Entry 6HW6 (X-ray diffraction, 2.70 A resolution); this record covers chains J and X of the 28 polymer chains in the assembly.

# Chain J (and X)
Protein: Proteasome subunit beta type-4
From: Saccharomyces cerevisiae (strain ATCC 204508 / S288c)
Notes: EC 3.4.25.1; chain X of this document is another copy of the same molecule, construct and numbering; everything in this record applies to it too
UniProt: P22141 (PSB4_YEAST); residue numbers follow UniProt; this construct covers 1-198
Sequence (198 residues; numbered 1 to 198; the number before each row is that of its first residue):
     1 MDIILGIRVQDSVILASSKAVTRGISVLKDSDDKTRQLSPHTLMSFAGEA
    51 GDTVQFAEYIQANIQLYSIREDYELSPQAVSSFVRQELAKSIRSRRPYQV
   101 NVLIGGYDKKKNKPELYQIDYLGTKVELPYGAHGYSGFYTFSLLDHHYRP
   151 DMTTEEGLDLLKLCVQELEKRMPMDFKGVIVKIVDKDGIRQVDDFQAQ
Not modelled in the structure: 196-198
UniProt features mapped onto this chain:
  - modified residue: Met1 (N-acetylmethionine), Ser76 (Phosphoserine)

# Interface between chain J and chain X
Contacting residue pairs (42):
  Thr22(J) with Pro173(X)
  Gly24(J) with Pro173(X)
  Ile25(J) with Tyr135(X), hydrophobic; Phe138(X), hydrophobic; Tyr139(X), hydrogen bond (backbone-side chain); Arg171(X); Pro173(X)
  Ser26(J) with Tyr139(X), hydrogen bond; Arg171(X)
  Val27(J) with Lys170(X); Arg171(X), hydrogen bond (backbone-side chain); Met172(X)
  Leu28(J) with Arg171(X)
  Asp30(J) with Lys170(X), salt bridge
  Tyr135(J) with Ile25(X), hydrophobic
  Phe138(J) with Ile25(X), hydrophobic
  Tyr139(J) with Ile25(X), hydrogen bond (side chain-backbone); Ser26(X), hydrogen bond
  Glu169(J) with Asp175(X); Lys177(X), hydrogen bond (backbone-side chain)
  Lys170(J) with Val27(X); Asp30(X), salt bridge; Lys177(X), hydrogen bond (backbone-side chain)
  Arg171(J) with Ile25(X); Ser26(X); Val27(X), hydrogen bond (side chain-backbone); Leu28(X)
  Met172(J) with Val27(X)
  Pro173(J) with Thr22(X); Gly24(X); Ile25(X); Met174(X); Asp175(X), hydrogen bond (backbone-backbone)
  Met174(J) with Pro173(X); Met174(X), hydrophobic; Asp175(X)
  Asp175(J) with Glu169(X); Pro173(X), hydrogen bond (backbone-backbone); Met174(X); Asp175(X)
  Lys177(J) with Glu169(X), hydrogen bond (side chain-backbone); Lys170(X), hydrogen bond (side chain-backbone)

# Summary
Chain J and chain X each contribute 18 residues to their interface; the contacts include 12 hydrogen bonds and
2 salt bridges. Polar pairs include Asp30(J)-Lys170(X), Ile25(J)-Tyr139(X) and Ser26(J)-Tyr139(X).
Chain J and chain X are both Proteasome subunit beta type-4 (Saccharomyces cerevisiae (strain ATCC 204508 /
S288c)); the structure, Yeast 20S proteasome in complex with 20, was determined by X-ray diffraction,
deposited together with 6HTB, 6HTC, 6HTD, 6HTP, 6HTR, 6HUB and 30 further entries.
